3GQT - chain A; structure by X-ray diffraction, 1.99 A resolution.

Chain A:
Protein: Glutaryl-CoA dehydrogenase
Source organism: Burkholderia pseudomallei
Notes: EC 1.3.99.7
UniProtKB: Q3JP94 (Q3JP94_BURP1); residues 1-395 here = UniProt positions 1-395
Sequence (399 residues; row label = number of the first residue in the row; numbers below 1 keep their minus sign (Gly-3 is residue -3)):
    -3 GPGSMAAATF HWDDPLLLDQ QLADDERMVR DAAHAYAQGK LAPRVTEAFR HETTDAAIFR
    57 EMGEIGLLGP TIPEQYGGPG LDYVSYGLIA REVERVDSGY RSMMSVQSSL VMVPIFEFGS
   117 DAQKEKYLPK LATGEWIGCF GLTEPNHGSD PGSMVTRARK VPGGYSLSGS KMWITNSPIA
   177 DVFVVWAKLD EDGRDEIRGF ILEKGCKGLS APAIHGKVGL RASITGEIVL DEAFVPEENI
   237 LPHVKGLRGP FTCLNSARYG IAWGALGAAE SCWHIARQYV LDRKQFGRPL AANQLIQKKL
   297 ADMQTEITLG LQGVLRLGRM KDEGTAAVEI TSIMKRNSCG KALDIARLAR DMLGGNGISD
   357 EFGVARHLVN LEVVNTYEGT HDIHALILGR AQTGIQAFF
Unresolved in the structure: -3 to 3, 142-146, 374-376, 395
Construct notes: expression tag (-3 to 0)
Ligand contacts: UFO (1-(1,4-dimethyl-1,2,3,4-tetrahydroquinoxalin-6-yl)methanamine): Gly350, Gly351, Asn352
Reported in the primary citation:
  - conformationally variable residues (side-chain flip): Tyr373, Thr376, His377
  - binding site for UFO: Tyr373
  - catalytic residues: Glu374 (by similarity / conservation)

In short:
Chain A binds compound UFO. From the paper: the catalytic residue Glu374; a binding site for UFO at Tyr373.
Chain A is Glutaryl-CoA dehydrogenase (Burkholderia pseudomallei); the structure, Crystal structure of
glutaryl-CoA dehydrogenase from Burkholderia pseudomallei with fragment
(1,4-dimethyl-1,2,3,4-tetrahydroquinoxalin-6-yl)methylamine, was determined by X-ray diffraction together with
3EOM, 3EON and 3D6B from the same study.
